Entry 6KQF (X-ray diffraction, 2.45 A resolution); this record covers chains D and F of the 9 polymer chains in the assembly.

[Chain D]
Molecule: DNA-directed RNA polymerase subunit beta'
Source organism: Thermus thermophilus (strain HB8 / ATCC 27634 / DSM 579)
Notes: EC 2.7.7.6
UniProtKB: Q8RQE8 (RPOC_THET8); residues 1-1524 here = UniProt positions 1-1524
Amino-acid sequence (1524 residues; numbered 1 to 1524; the number before each row is that of its first residue):
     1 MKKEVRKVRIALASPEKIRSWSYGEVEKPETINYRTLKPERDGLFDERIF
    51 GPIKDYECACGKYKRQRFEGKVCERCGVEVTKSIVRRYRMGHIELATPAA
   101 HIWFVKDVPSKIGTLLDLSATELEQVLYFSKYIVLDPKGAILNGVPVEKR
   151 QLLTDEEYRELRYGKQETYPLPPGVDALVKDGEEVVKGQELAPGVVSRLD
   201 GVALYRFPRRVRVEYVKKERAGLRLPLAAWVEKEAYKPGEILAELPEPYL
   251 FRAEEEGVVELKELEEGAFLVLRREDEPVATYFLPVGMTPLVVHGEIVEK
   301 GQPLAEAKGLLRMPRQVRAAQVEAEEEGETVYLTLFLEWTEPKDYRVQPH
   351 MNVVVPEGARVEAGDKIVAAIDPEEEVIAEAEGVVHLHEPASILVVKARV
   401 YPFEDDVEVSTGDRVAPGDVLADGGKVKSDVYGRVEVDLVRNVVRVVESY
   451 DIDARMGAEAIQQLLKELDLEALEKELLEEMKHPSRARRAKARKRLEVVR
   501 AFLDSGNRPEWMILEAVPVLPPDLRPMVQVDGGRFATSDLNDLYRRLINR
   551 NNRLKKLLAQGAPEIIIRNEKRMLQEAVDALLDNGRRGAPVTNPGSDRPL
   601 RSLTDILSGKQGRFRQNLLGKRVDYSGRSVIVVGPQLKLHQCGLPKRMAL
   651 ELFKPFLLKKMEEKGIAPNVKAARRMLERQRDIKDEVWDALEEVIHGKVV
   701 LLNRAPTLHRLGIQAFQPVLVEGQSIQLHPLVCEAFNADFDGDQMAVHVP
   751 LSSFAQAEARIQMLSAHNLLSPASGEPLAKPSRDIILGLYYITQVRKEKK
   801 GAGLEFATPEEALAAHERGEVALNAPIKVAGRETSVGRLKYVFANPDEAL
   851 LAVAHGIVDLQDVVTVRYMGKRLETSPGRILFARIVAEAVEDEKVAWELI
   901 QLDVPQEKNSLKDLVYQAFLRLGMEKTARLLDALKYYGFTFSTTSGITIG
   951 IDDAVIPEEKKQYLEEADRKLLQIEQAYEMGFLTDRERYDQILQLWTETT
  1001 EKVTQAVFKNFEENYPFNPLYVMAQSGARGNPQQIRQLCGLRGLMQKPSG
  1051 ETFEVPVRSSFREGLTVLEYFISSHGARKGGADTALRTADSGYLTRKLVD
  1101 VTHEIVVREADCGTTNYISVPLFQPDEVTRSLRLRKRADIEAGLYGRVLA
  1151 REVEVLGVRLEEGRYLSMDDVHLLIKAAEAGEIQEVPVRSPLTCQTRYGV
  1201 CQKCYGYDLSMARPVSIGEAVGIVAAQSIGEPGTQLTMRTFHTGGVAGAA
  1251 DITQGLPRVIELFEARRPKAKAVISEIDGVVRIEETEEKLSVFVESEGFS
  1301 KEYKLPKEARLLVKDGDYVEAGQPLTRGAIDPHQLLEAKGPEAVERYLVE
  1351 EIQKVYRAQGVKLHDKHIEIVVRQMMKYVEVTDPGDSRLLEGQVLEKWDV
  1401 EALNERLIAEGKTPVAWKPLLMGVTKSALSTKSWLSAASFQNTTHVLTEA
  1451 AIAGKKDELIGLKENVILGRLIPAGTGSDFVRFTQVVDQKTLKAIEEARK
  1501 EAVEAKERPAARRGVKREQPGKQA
Disordered / not traced: 1-2, 1238-1251, 1503-1524
Metal / ion sites: Zn2+ site 1: Cys58, Cys60, Cys73, Cys76; Mg2+ site 1: Asp739, Asp741, Asp743 (shared with 1 residue of chain I); Mg2+ site 2 near Lys840 (its only coordinating residue here); Zn2+ site 2: Cys1112, Cys1194, Cys1201, Cys1204

[Chain F]
Molecule: RNA polymerase sigma factor SigA
Source organism: Thermus thermophilus (strain HB8 / ATCC 27634 / DSM 579)
UniProtKB: Q5SKW1 (Q5SKW1_THET8); residues 1-423 here = UniProt positions 1-423
Amino-acid sequence (443 residues; each row starts with the number of its first residue; numbers below 1 keep their minus sign (Met-19 is residue -19)):
   -19 MGSSHHHHHHSSGLVPRGSHMKKSKRKNAQAQEAQETEVLVQEEAEELPE
    31 FPEGEPDPDLEDPDLTLEDDLLDLPEEGEGLDLEEEEEDLPIPKISTSDP
    81 VRQYLHEIGQVPLLTLEEEVELARKVEEGMEAIKKLSEITGLDPDLIREV
   131 VRAKILGSARVRHIPGLKETLDPKTVEEIDQKLKSLPKEHKRYLHIAREG
   181 EAARQHLIEANLRLVVSIAKKYTGRGLSFLDLIQEGNQGLIRAVEKFEYK
   231 RRFKFSTYATWWIRQAINRAIADQARTIRIPVHMVETINKLSRTARQLQQ
   281 ELGREPTYEEIAEAMGPGWDAKRVEETLKIAQEPVSLETPIGDEKDSFYG
   331 DFIPDEHLPSPVDAATQSLLSEELEKALSKLSEREAMVLKLRKGLIDGRE
   381 HTLEEVGAFFGVTRERIRQIENKALRKLKYHESRTRKLRDFLD
Disordered / not traced: -19 to 77
Sequence notes: initiating methionine (-19); expression tag (-18 to 0)
Metal / ion sites: Mg2+: Ala292, Gly296, Trp299

[Chain D / chain F interface]
Pairs across the interface (134; chain D residue first):
  Glu30(D) with Arg259(F)
  Thr31(D) with Thr257(F), hydrogen bond (side chain-backbone); Ile258(F)
  Ile32(D) with Ile258(F)
  Tyr34(D) with Ile258(F), hydrophobic; Arg259(F); Pro261(F); Met264(F); Ile310(F)
  Arg35(D) with Ile310(F)
  Ile53(D) with His337(F), hydrogen bond (backbone-side chain)
  Arg65(D) with Gly378(F), hydrogen bond (side chain-backbone)
  Arg67(D) with Asp377(F); Arg379(F)
  Ser83(D) with His337(F), hydrogen bond
  Tyr128(D) with Gln83(F)
  Phe129(D) with Gln83(F); Glu87(F)
  Ser130(D) with Gln83(F)
  Arg206(D) with Glu101(F), salt bridge
  Phe207(D) with Glu97(F); Glu98(F); Glu101(F)
  Arg209(D) with Glu97(F), salt bridge
  Pro349(D) with Glu97(F)
  His350(D) with Leu96(F); Val100(F); Arg232(F), hydrogen bond
  Asn352(D) with Arg104(F)
  Ile371(D) with Tyr229(F), hydrophobic; Lys230(F); Arg232(F)
  Asp372(D) with Arg232(F), salt bridge
  Ala391(D) with Glu97(F)
  Asp406(D) with Lys171(F), salt bridge
  Val407(D) with Lys171(F), hydrogen bond (backbone-side chain); His175(F)
  Glu408(D) with Lys164(F); Lys171(F), salt bridge
  Val409(D) with Lys164(F); His175(F)
  Ser410(D) with Lys164(F); His175(F); Arg178(F)
  Thr411(D) with Ile135(F); Arg178(F), hydrogen bond (backbone-side chain)
  Asp413(D) with Lys164(F), salt bridge; Arg178(F), salt bridge
  Arg434(D) with Ile135(F), hydrogen bond (side chain-backbone)
  Val437(D) with His175(F)
  Leu439(D) with Arg172(F)
  Pro526(D) with Leu317(F)
  Val530(D) with Tyr329(F)
  Gly533(D) with Lys309(F)
  Arg534(D) with Gln312(F); Glu313(F), hydrogen bond (side chain-backbone)
  Phe535(D) with Pro314(F); Val315(F), hydrogen bond (backbone-backbone)
  Ala536(D) with Val315(F); Leu317(F), hydrophobic; Tyr329(F), hydrophobic
  Thr537(D) with Val315(F), hydrogen bond (backbone-backbone); Ser316(F); Leu317(F), hydrogen bond (backbone-backbone)
  Ser538(D) with Leu317(F); Glu318(F), hydrogen bond
  Asp539(D) with Ser316(F), hydrogen bond; Glu318(F), hydrogen bond (backbone-side chain)
  Asp542(D) with Thr257(F), hydrogen bond
  Arg545(D) with Gln254(F), hydrogen bond (side chain-backbone); Arg256(F), hydrogen bond (side chain-backbone); Thr257(F)
  Asn549(D) with Gln254(F)
  Arg550(D) with Asp211(F), salt bridge
  Arg553(D) with Asp211(F), salt bridge; Gln214(F); Glu215(F), salt bridge; Gln218(F); Gln254(F)
  Lys555(D) with Arg142(F), hydrogen bond (backbone-side chain)
  Lys556(D) with Gln218(F)
  Leu557(D) with Gln214(F); Gln218(F)
  Leu558(D) with Arg142(F)
  Ala559(D) with Ile144(F)
  Gln560(D) with Arg184(F), hydrogen bond (backbone-side chain); Arg222(F)
  Gly561(D) with Arg132(F); Arg140(F); Arg184(F), hydrogen bond (backbone-side chain); Gln185(F), hydrogen bond (backbone-side chain)
  Ala562(D) with Arg140(F), hydrogen bond (backbone-side chain)
  Pro563(D) with Arg140(F); Gln185(F); Ile188(F), hydrophobic; Glu189(F)
  Glu564(D) with Arg140(F), salt bridge; Glu189(F)
  Ile565(D) with Tyr84(F), hydrophobic; Glu87(F); Ile88(F), hydrophobic; Glu189(F); Leu192(F), hydrophobic
  Ile566(D) with Ile188(F), hydrophobic; Leu192(F), hydrophobic; Gln214(F), hydrogen bond (backbone-side chain); Asn217(F)
  Arg568(D) with Glu87(F), salt bridge
  Asn569(D) with Tyr84(F); Gln214(F), hydrogen bond
  Glu570(D) with Gln214(F), hydrogen bond
  Arg572(D) with Pro80(F); Gln83(F); Tyr84(F); Glu87(F), salt bridge
  Met573(D) with Leu210(F), hydrophobic; Asp211(F); Gln214(F)
  Glu576(D) with Pro80(F)
  Pro594(D) with Gly206(F)
  Arg598(D) with Ser316(F), hydrogen bond; Glu318(F); Pro320(F)
  Arg601(D) with Glu318(F); Phe328(F)
  Gln611(D) with Lys325(F)
  Asn669(D) with Asp420(F)
  Lys671(D) with Asp420(F), hydrogen bond (side chain-backbone); Phe421(F); Asp423(F), salt bridge
  Ala672(D) with Asp420(F)
  Arg674(D) with Val342(F); Thr346(F), hydrogen bond
  Arg675(D) with Asp420(F), salt bridge
Interface residues without a listed pair, chain D (83 interface residues in all): Asn33, Ile84, Glu156, Arg159, Glu375, Gly412, Met527, Val528, Gly532, Ile567, Arg587
Interface residues without a listed pair, chain F (84 interface residues in all): Ser78, Gln90, Val91, Lys134, Leu136, Pro145, Leu166, Lys168, Leu174, Ile176, Ser208, Ile221, Ile260, Asp326, Ile333, Leu338, Gly374, Glu380

[Overview]
Chain D and chain F form an interface of 83 and 84 residues respectively, with 29 hydrogen bonds and 15 salt
bridges. Polar pairs include Arg206(D)-Glu101(F), Arg209(D)-Glu97(F) and Asp372(D)-Arg232(F). Cys58(D),
Cys60(D), Cys73(D) and Cys76(D) form the Zn2+ site 1.
Chain D is DNA-directed RNA polymerase subunit beta' and chain F is RNA polymerase sigma factor SigA, both
from Thermus thermophilus (strain HB8 / ATCC 27634 / DSM 579); the structure, Thermus thermophilus initial
transcription complex comprising sigma A and 5'-OH RNA of 5 nt, was determined by X-ray diffraction, deposited
together with 6KQD, 6KQE, 6KQG, 6KQH, 6KQL, 6KQM and 6 further entries.
